Entry 7X10 (electron microscopy, 2.93 A resolution); this record covers chains A and B of the 5 polymer chains in the assembly.

Chain A:
Molecule: engineered G alpha 12 subunit
Organism: Homo sapiens
Chain sequence (345 residues; row label = number of the first residue in the row; note: 26 numbers in that range are skipped by the numbering (no residue carries them; nothing is unmodelled there)):
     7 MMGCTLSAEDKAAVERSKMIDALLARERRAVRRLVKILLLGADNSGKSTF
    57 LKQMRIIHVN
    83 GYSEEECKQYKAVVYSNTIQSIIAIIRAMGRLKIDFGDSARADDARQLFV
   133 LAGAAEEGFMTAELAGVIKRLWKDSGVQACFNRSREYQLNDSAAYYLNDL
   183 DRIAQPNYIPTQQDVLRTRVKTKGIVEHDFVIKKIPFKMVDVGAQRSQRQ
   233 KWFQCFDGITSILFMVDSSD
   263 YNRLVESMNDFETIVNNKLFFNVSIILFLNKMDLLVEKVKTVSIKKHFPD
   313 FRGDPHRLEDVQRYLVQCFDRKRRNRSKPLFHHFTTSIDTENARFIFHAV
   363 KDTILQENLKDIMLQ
Not modelled in the structure: 7-12, 83-204, 225-228, 263, 377

Chain B:
Molecule: Guanine nucleotide-binding protein G(I)/G(S)/G(T) subunit beta-1
Organism: Homo sapiens
Reference sequence: P62873 (GBB1_HUMAN); residue numbers follow UniProt; this construct covers 2-340
Chain sequence (345 residues; numbered -4 to 340; the number before each row is that of its first residue; numbers below 1 keep their minus sign (Met-4 is residue -4)):
    -4 MGSLLQSELDQLRQEAEQLKNQIRDARKACADATLSQITNNIDPVGRIQM
    46 RTRRTLRGHLAKIYAMHWGTDSRLLVSASQDGKLIIWDSYTTNKVHAIPL
    96 RSSWVMTCAYAPSGNYVACGGLDNICSIYNLKTREGNVRVSRELAGHTGY
   146 LSCCRFLDDNQIVTSSGDTTCALWDIETGQQTTTFTGHTGDVMSLSLAPD
   196 TRLFVSGACDASAKLWDVREGMCRQTFTGHESDINAICFFPNGNAFATGS
   246 DDATCRLFDLRADQELMTYSHDNIICGITSVSFSKSGRLLLAGYDDFNCN
   296 VWDALKADRAGVLAGHDNRVSCLGVTDDGMAVATGSWDSFLKIWN
Not modelled in the structure: -4 to 2
Construct notes: initiating methionine (-4); expression tag (-3 to 1)
Curated features (UniProtKB/Swiss-Prot):
  - modified residue: Ser2 (N-acetylserine), His266 (Phosphohistidine)
  - natural variant: Leu30 (L30F: In MRD42; uncertain significance), Arg52 (R52G: In MRD42), Gly64 (G64V: In MRD42), Asp76 (D76E: In MRD42; D76G: In MRD42), Gly77 (G77S: In MRD42), Lys78 (K78R: In MRD42), Ile80 (I80N: In MRD42; I80T: In MRD42), His91 (H91R: In MRD42; uncertain significance), Ala92 (A92T: In MRD42), Pro94 (P94S: In MRD42), Leu95 (L95P: In MRD42), Arg96 (R96L: In MRD42), 5 further natural variant entries in UniProt

Chain A / chain B interface:
Residue-residue contacts - 27 pairs, chain A then chain B:
  Ala19(A) with Asn88(B)
  Arg22(A) with Val90(B), hydrogen bond (side chain-backbone)
  Ser23(A) with Asn88(B), hydrogen bond; Lys89(B), hydrogen bond (side chain-backbone)
  Ile26(A) with Lys89(B)
  Asp27(A) with Lys89(B), salt bridge
  Leu30(A) with Gly53(B); Leu55(B); Ile80(B), hydrophobic
  Glu33(A) with Leu55(B); Lys78(B), salt bridge
  Arg34(A) with His54(B), hydrogen bond (side chain-backbone); Leu55(B)
  Ile207(A) with Trp99(B); Leu117(B), hydrophobic
  Glu209(A) with Trp99(B), hydrogen bond
  Lys233(A) with Tyr145(B); Met188(B); Cys204(B), hydrogen bond; Asp228(B), salt bridge
  Trp234(A) with Leu117(B)
  Gln236(A) with Lys57(B); Arg314(B)
  Cys237(A) with Tyr59(B); Gln75(B), hydrogen bond (backbone-side chain); Trp99(B)
  Asp239(A) with Lys57(B), salt bridge
Also at the interface, not in a pair above, chain A (21 interface residues in all): Val20, Val37, Lys42, Val222, Gln230, Phe238
Also at the interface, not in a pair above, chain B (22 interface residues in all): His91, Ala92, Asp186, Trp332

Overview:
The interface between chain A and chain B involves 21 residues on one side and 22 on the other; the contacts
include 7 hydrogen bonds and 4 salt bridges. Among the polar pairs are Asp27(A)-Lys89(B), Glu33(A)-Lys78(B)
and Lys233(A)-Asp228(B).
Chain A is engineered G alpha 12 subunit and chain B is Guanine nucleotide-binding protein G(I)/G(S)/G(T)
subunit beta-1, both from Homo sapiens; the structure, ADGRL3/miniG12 complex, was determined by electron
microscopy (same publication as 7WY5, 7WY8 and 7WYB).
